Entry 9C1X (electron microscopy, 3.38 A resolution); this record covers chains A and B of the 12 polymer chains in the assembly.

Chain A (and B):
Protein: DUF4297 domain-containing protein
From: Bacillus sp. HMF5848
Notes: chain B of this document is another copy of the same molecule, construct and numbering; everything in this record applies to it too
Reference sequence: A0A428J1H2 (A0A428J1H2_9BACI); numbering as in UniProt (aligned over 1-436)
Chain sequence (436 residues; each row starts with the number of its first residue):
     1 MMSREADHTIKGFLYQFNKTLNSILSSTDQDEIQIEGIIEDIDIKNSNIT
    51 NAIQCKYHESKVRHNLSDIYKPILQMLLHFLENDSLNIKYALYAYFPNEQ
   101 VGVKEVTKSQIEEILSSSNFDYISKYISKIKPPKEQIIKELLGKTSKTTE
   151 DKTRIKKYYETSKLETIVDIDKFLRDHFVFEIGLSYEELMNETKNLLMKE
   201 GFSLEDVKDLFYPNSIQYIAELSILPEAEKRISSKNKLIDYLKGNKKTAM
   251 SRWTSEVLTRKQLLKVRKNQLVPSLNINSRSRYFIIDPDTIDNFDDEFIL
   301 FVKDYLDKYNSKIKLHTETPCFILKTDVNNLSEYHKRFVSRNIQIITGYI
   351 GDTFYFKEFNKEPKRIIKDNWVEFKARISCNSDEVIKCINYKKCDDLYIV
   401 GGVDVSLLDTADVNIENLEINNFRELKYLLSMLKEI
From the paper describing this entry:
  - catalytic residues: Asp41, Glu59, Lys61 (proposed by the authors, not directly observed)
  - mutagenesis - D41A, E59A, K61A: abolished catalytic activity

Interface between chain A and chain B:
Residue-residue contacts (19):
  Asn245(A) - Glu297(B)
  Lys247(A) - Asn293(B)
  Lys247(A) - Glu297(B)
  Ser279(A) - Asn342(B)
  Glu318(A) - Asn342(B)  hydrogen bond
  Lys392(A) - Ser340(B)
  Lys392(A) - Asn342(B)
  Lys393(A) - Ser340(B)  hydrogen bond (backbone-backbone)
  Lys393(A) - Arg341(B)
  Cys394(A) - Arg341(B)
  Asp395(A) - Arg341(B)  salt bridge
  Ala411(A) - Asp296(B)
  Ala411(A) - Arg337(B)
  Asp412(A) - Asp296(B)
  Asp412(A) - Glu297(B)  hydrogen bond (side chain-backbone)
  Asp412(A) - Leu300(B)
  Asp412(A) - Arg341(B)
  Val413(A) - Arg341(B)
  Asn414(A) - Arg341(B)
Also at the interface, not in a pair above, chain A (16 interface residues in all): Lys243, Gly244, Arg280, Asp409
Also at the interface, not in a pair above, chain B (10 interface residues in all): Asp292, Lys303

In short:
Chain A and chain B form an interface of 16 and 10 residues respectively, with 3 hydrogen bonds and 1 salt
bridge. Among the polar pairs are Asp395(A)-Arg341(B), Glu318(A)-Asn342(B) and Asp412(A)-Glu297(B). The paper
reports catalytic residues Asp41(A), Glu59(A) and Lys61(A); D41A, E59A and K61A of chain A abolish catalytic
activity.
Both chains are DUF4297 domain-containing protein (Bacillus sp. HMF5848). Entry 9C1X (Apo DUF4297 12-mer) was
determined by electron microscopy (same publication as 9C1M, 9C1N, 9C1O and 9C5X).
